1H3P - chains H and L; structure by X-ray diffraction, 2.60 A resolution.

== Chain H ==
Molecule: Antibody fab fragment
Source organism: Mus musculus
Notes: fragment: heavy chain; antibody fragment or engineered binder
Chain sequence (219 residues; row label = number of the first residue in the row; note: 1 number in that range is skipped by the numbering (no residue carries it; nothing is unmodelled there); a row labelled like 82A-82C holds insertion residues (82A, then the next letters in order)):
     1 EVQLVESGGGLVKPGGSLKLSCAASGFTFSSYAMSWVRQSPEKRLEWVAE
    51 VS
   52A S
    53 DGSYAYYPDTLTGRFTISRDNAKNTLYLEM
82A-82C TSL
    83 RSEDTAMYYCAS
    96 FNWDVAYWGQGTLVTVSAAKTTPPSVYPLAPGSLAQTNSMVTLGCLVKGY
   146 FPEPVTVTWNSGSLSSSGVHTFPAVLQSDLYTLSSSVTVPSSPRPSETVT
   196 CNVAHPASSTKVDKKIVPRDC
Unresolved in the structure: 129-132
Cystine bridges: Cys22-Cys92, Cys140-Cys196

== Chain L ==
Molecule: Antibody fab fragment
Source organism: Mus musculus
Notes: fragment: light chain; antibody fragment or engineered binder
Chain sequence (240 residues; each row starts with the number of its first residue; note: 1 number in that range is skipped by the numbering (no residue carries it; nothing is unmodelled there); a row labelled like 27A-27F holds insertion residues (27A, then the next letters in order)):
     1 DIVMTQSPSSLAVSVGEKVTMSCRSSQ
27A-27F SLLNTR
    28 TRKSYLAWFQQKPGQSPKMLIYWASTRESGVPDRFTGSGSGTDFTLTISS
    78 VQAEDLAVYYCKQSYSL
    96 YTFGGGTKLEIKRADAAPTVSIFPPSSEQLTSGGASVVCFLNNFYPKDIN
   146 VKWKIDGSERQNGVLNSWTDQDSKDSTYSMSSTLTLTKDEYERHNSYTCE
   196 ATHKTSTSPIVKSFNRNECEVQLVESGGGLVKPGGSLKLS
Unresolved in the structure: 216-235
Cystine bridges: Cys23-Cys88, Cys134-Cys194

== Interface between chain H and chain L ==
Pairs across the interface - 68 pairs, chain H then chain L:
  Val37(H) - Phe98(L)  hydrophobic
  Gln39(H) - Gln38(L)  hydrogen bond
  Gln39(H) - Tyr87(L)  hydrogen bond
  Lys43(H) - Tyr87(L)  hydrogen bond (backbone-side chain)
  Leu45(H) - Pro44(L)  hydrophobic
  Leu45(H) - Tyr87(L)  hydrophobic
  Leu45(H) - Phe98(L)
  Trp47(H) - Leu94(L)  hydrophobic
  Trp47(H) - Tyr96(L)
  Trp47(H) - Phe98(L)
  Glu50(H) - Tyr96(L)  hydrogen bond
  Tyr58(H) - Leu94(L)  hydrophobic
  Pro60(H) - Asp1(L)
  Asp61(H) - Asp1(L)  hydrogen bond (backbone-side chain)
  Tyr91(H) - Gln38(L)
  Tyr91(H) - Ser43(L)
  Phe96(H) - Lys89(L)
  Phe96(H) - Tyr96(L)  hydrophobic
  Trp98(H) - Tyr49(L)
  Trp98(H) - Trp50(L)  hydrophobic
  Trp98(H) - Glu55(L)
  Trp98(H) - Ser56(L)
  Ala101(H) - Glu55(L)
  Trp103(H) - Phe36(L)
  Trp103(H) - Pro44(L)  hydrophobic
  Trp103(H) - Phe98(L)  hydrophobic
  Gly104(H) - Ser43(L)  hydrogen bond (backbone-side chain)
  Gln105(H) - Gly41(L)
  Gln105(H) - Ser43(L)
  Tyr122(H) - Ser121(L)
  Tyr122(H) - Glu123(L)
  Tyr122(H) - Gln124(L)
  Tyr122(H) - Ser127(L)
  Pro123(H) - Ser121(L)
  Pro123(H) - Glu123(L)
  Leu124(H) - Phe118(L)
  Leu124(H) - Val133(L)  hydrophobic
  Leu124(H) - Phe135(L)  hydrophobic
  Ala125(H) - Phe118(L)
  Pro126(H) - Ile117(L)
  Pro126(H) - Phe118(L)
  Ser128(H) - Cys214(L)  hydrogen bond (side chain-backbone)
  Thr137(H) - Phe118(L)
  Thr137(H) - Asn137(L)
  Gly139(H) - Phe135(L)
  Leu141(H) - Ser131(L)
  Lys143(H) - Thr180(L)
  His165(H) - Asn137(L)
  His165(H) - Asn138(L)  hydrogen bond
  His165(H) - Ser174(L)
  Phe167(H) - Phe135(L)  hydrophobic
  Phe167(H) - Asn137(L)
  Phe167(H) - Ser162(L)
  Phe167(H) - Thr164(L)
  Phe167(H) - Ser174(L)
  Phe167(H) - Met175(L)
  Phe167(H) - Ser176(L)
  Pro168(H) - Ser162(L)  hydrogen bond (backbone-side chain)
  Pro168(H) - Trp163(L)
  Gln172(H) - Leu160(L)
  Ser179(H) - Phe135(L)
  Ser181(H) - Phe135(L)
  Ser181(H) - Asn137(L)  hydrogen bond
  Lys209(H) - Glu123(L)
  Arg214(H) - Pro119(L)  hydrogen bond (side chain-backbone)
  Arg214(H) - Pro120(L)  hydrogen bond (side chain-backbone)
  Arg214(H) - Ser121(L)
  Cys216(H) - Glu215(L)
Interface residues without a listed pair, chain H (43 interface residues in all): Ser35, Glu46, Tyr59, Gly127, Leu138, Thr166, Val170, Ser180
Interface residues without a listed pair, chain L (44 interface residues in all): Gln42, Met46, Ser116, Asn161, Asp167, Glu213

== Overview ==
43 residues of chain H face 44 of chain L across their interface, with 12 hydrogen bonds. Polar contacts
include Gln39(H)-Gln38(L), Gln39(H)-Tyr87(L) and Lys43(H)-Tyr87(L).
Here chain H is Antibody fab fragment and chain L is Antibody fab fragment, both from Mus musculus. Entry 1H3P
(Structural characterisation of a monoclonal antibody specific for the PRES1 region of the hepatitis B virus)
was determined by X-ray diffraction.
